Entry 5FJ8 (electron microscopy, 3.90 A resolution); this record covers chains B and T of the 20 polymer chains in the assembly.

# Chain B
Name: DNA-directed RNA polymerase III subunit RPC2
Organism: Saccharomyces cerevisiae
Notes: EC 2.7.7.6
UniProt: P22276 (RPC2_YEAST); residue numbers follow UniProt; this construct covers 1-1149
Sequence (1149 residues; numbered 1 to 1149; the number before each row is that of its first residue):
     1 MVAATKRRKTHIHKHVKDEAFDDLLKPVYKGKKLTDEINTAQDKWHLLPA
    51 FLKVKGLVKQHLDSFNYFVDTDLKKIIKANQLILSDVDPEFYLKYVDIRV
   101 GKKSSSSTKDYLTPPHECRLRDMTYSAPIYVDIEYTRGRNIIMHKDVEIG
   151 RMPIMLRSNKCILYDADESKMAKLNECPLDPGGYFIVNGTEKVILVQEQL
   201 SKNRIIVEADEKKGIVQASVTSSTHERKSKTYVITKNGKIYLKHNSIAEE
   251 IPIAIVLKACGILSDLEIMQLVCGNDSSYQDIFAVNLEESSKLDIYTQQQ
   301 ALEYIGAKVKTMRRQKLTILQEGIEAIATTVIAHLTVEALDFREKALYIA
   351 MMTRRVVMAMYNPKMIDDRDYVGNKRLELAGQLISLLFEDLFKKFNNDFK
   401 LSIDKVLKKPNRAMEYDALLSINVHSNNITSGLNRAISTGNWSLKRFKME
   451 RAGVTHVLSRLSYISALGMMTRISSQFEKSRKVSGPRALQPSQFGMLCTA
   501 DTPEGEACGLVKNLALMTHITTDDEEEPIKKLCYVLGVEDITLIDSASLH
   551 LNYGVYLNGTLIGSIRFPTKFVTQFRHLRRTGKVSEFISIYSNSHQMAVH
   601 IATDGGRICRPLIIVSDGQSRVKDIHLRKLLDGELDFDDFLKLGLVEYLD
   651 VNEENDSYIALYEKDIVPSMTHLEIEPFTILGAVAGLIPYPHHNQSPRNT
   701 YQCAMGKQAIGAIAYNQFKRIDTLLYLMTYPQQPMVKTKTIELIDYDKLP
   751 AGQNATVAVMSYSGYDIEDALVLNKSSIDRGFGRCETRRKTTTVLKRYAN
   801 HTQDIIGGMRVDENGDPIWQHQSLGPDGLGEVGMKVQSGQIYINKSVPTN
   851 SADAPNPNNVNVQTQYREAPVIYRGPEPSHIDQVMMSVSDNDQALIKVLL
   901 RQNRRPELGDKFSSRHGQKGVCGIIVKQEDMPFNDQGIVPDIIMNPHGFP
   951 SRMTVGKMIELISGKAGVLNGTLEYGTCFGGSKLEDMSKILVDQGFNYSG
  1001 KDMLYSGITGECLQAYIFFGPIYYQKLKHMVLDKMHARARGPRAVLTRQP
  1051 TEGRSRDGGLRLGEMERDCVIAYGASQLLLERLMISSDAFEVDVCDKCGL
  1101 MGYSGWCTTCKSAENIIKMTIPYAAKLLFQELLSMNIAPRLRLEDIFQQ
Disordered / not traced: 1-35
Bound ions: Zn2+: Cys-1098, Cys-1107, Cys-1110

# Chain T
Molecule: Template DNA
Sequence (9 nucleotides; numbered 7 to 15; the number before each row is that of its first residue):
     7 AGACCAGGC

# Interface between chain B and chain T
Residue-residue contacts (6; chain B residue first):
  Glu-504(B) / G14(T)  phosphate contact
  Gln-708(B) / G13(T)  phosphate contact
  Gln-708(B) / G14(T)  phosphate contact
  Lys-911(B) / C15(T)  salt bridge to the phosphate
  Lys-919(B) / C15(T)  phosphate contact
  Arg-1056(B) / A7(T)  salt bridge to the phosphate
Interface residues without a listed pair, chain B (7 interface residues in all): His-456, His-1029
Interface residues without a listed pair, chain T (6 interface residues in all): C11, A12

# Overview
7 residues of chain B face 6 of chain T across their interface; the contacts include 2 salt bridges. Polar
pairs include Lys-911(B)/C15(T) and Arg-1056(B)/A7(T). Cys-1098(B), Cys-1107(B) and Cys-1110(B) coordinate
Zn2+.
Chain B is DNA-directed RNA polymerase III subunit RPC2 (Saccharomyces cerevisiae) and chain T is Template
DNA; the structure, Cryo-EM structure of yeast RNA polymerase III elongation complex at 3. 9 A, was determined
by electron microscopy (same publication as 5FJ9 and 5FJA).
